Entry 6IXV (X-ray diffraction, 3.80 A resolution); this record covers chains A and E.

== Chain A ==
Name: SH3 domain-binding protein 5
From: Homo sapiens
UniProtKB: O60239 (3BP5_HUMAN); numbering as in UniProt (aligned over 10-276)
Amino-acid sequence (269 residues; each row starts with the number of its first residue):
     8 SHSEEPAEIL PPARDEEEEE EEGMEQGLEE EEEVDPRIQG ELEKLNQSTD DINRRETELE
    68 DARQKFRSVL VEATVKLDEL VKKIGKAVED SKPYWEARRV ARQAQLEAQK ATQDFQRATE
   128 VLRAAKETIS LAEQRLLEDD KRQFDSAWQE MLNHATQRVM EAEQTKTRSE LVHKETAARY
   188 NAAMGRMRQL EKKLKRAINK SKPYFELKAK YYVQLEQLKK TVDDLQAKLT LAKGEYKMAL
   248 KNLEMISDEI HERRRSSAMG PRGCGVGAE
Disordered / not traced: 8-41, 266-276
Differences from the reference sequence: expression tag (8-9)
Swiss-Prot annotation at these positions:
  - mutagenesis: Leu52 to Gln54 (Loss of guanine nucleotide exchange factor activity), Leu250 to Glu251 (Loss of guanine nucleotide exchange factor activity)
What the authors report for this chain:
  - mutagenesis - E251A: decreased catalytic activity with Ras-related protein Rab-11A (chain E)
  - mutagenesis - D255A: unchanged catalytic activity with Ras-related protein Rab-11A (chain E)
  - mutagenesis - R260A/R261A/R262A: increased expression

== Chain E ==
Name: Ras-related protein Rab-11A
From: Homo sapiens
UniProtKB: P62491 (RB11A_HUMAN); residues 1-173 here = UniProt positions 1-173
Amino-acid sequence (175 residues; row label = number of the first residue in the row; numbers below 1 keep their minus sign (Ser-1 is residue -1)):
    -1 SHMGTRDDEY DYLFKVVLIG DSGVGKSNLL SRFTRNEFNL ESKSTIGVEF ATRSIQVDGK
    59 TIKAQIWDTA GQERYRAITS AYYRGAVGAL LVYDIAKHLT YENVERWLKE LRDHADSNIV
   119 IMLVGNKSDL RHLRAVPTDE ARAFAEKNGL SFIETSALDS TNVEAAFQTI LTEIY
Disordered / not traced: -1 to 3
Differences from the reference sequence: expression tag (-1 to 0)
Swiss-Prot annotation at these positions:
  - motif: Phe36 to Glu47 (Switch 1), Thr67 to Gly86 (Switch 2)
  - binding site (GTP): Ser20, Gly21, Val22, Gly23, Lys24, Ser25, Asn26, Asn37, Leu38, Ser40, Ser42, Thr43, Gly69, Asn124, Lys125, Asp127, Ala155, Leu156
  - binding site (Mg(2+)): Ser25, Thr43, Asp66
  - modified residue: Gly2 (N-acetylglycine)
  - glycosylation: Arg4 (Microbial infection: N-beta-linked (GlcNAc) arginine)
  - mutagenesis: Lys13 (K13N: Abolishes SH3BP5-mediated guanine nucleotide exchange), Val22 (V22M: Impairs protein folding), Lys24 (K24R: Impairs protein folding and decreases affinity for guanine nucleotides), Ser25 (S25N: Dominant-negative mutant (GDP-bound form). Induces increased number of binucleated cells, indicating defects in cytokinesis. Inhibits the transport of NPC1L1 to the plama membrane ...), Phe36 (F36A: Nearly abolishes SH3BP5-mediated guanine nucleotide exchange), Leu38 (L38A: Decreases SH3BP5-mediated guanine nucleotide exchange; L38P: Nearly abolishes SH3BP5-mediated guanine nucleotide exchange), Ser40 (S40F: Nearly abolishes SH3BP5-mediated guanine nucleotide exchange), Lys41 (K41A: Mildly decreases SH3BP5-mediated guanine nucleotide exchange; K41P: Abolishes SH3BP5-mediated guanine nucleotide exchange), Ile44 (I44A: Abolishes SH3BP5-mediated guanine nucleotide exchange), Gln70 (Q70L: Constitutively active mutant (GTP-bound form). Decreases GTPase activity ...), Arg82 (R82C: Decreases SH3BP5-mediated guanine nucleotide exchange), Ser154 (S154L: Impairs protein folding)
What the authors report for this chain:
  - mutagenesis - L38A, E39A, S40A, K41A, S42A: decreased catalytic activity with SH3 domain-binding protein 5 (chain A)

== Chain A / chain E interface ==
Pairs across the interface - 43 pairs, chain A then chain E:
  Asp42(A) with Tyr73(E), hydrogen bond
  Ile45(A) with Ile44(E), hydrophobic
  Gln46(A) with Ile76(E)
  Leu49(A) with Phe48(E), hydrophobic; Trp65(E); Ile76(E), hydrophobic
  Glu50(A) with Arg82(E), salt bridge
  Asn53(A) with Lys13(E), hydrogen bond; Ala79(E), hydrogen bond (side chain-backbone); Arg82(E), hydrogen bond (side chain-backbone); Gly83(E)
  Thr56(A) with Leu11(E)
  Ile59(A) with Tyr8(E); Leu11(E), hydrophobic
  Asn60(A) with Tyr10(E); Leu11(E), hydrogen bond (side chain-backbone)
  Glu63(A) with Asp9(E); Tyr10(E)
  Thr64(A) with Tyr10(E)
  Glu67(A) with Lys58(E), salt bridge
  Lys240(A) with Tyr8(E), hydrogen bond (side chain-backbone)
  Tyr243(A) with Leu11(E), hydrophobic; Gln63(E), hydrogen bond
  Leu247(A) with Glu35(E); Phe36(E)
  Leu250(A) with Phe36(E), hydrophobic; Ile44(E); Phe48(E), hydrophobic
  Glu251(A) with Glu35(E); Phe36(E); Asn37(E)
  Ile253(A) with Ile44(E), hydrophobic
  Ser254(A) with Glu39(E); Ser40(E); Thr43(E), hydrogen bond; Ile44(E)
  Ile257(A) with Thr43(E)
  His258(A) with Leu38(E); Glu39(E), hydrogen bond (side chain-backbone); Ser42(E); Thr43(E)
  Arg261(A) with Ser42(E), hydrogen bond; Thr43(E)
Other interface residues (no listed pair), chain A (23 interface residues in all): Asp255
From the paper, about this interface:
  - pairs named by the authors: Asn53(A)-Arg82(E) (hydrogen bond), Asn60(A)-Leu11(E) (hydrogen bond), Thr64(A)-Tyr10(E) (hydrogen bond), Tyr243(A)-Gln63(E) (hydrogen bond), Ser254(A)-Glu39(E), His258(A)-Thr43(E)
  - interface residues, chain A: Leu49(A), Tyr243(A), Leu247(A)
  - hot spots on chain A (mutagenesis) - L49A, L52A, Y243A, L247A: decreased catalytic activity with Ras-related protein Rab-11A (chain E)
  - interface residues, chain E: Phe48(E), Trp65(E)
  - hot spots on chain E (mutagenesis) - F48A, W65A: decreased catalytic activity with SH3 domain-binding protein 5 (chain A)

== Overview ==
Chain A and chain E each contribute 23 residues to their interface, with 10 hydrogen bonds and 2 salt bridges.
Polar contacts include Glu50(A)-Arg82(E), Glu67(A)-Lys58(E) and Asp42(A)-Tyr73(E). The paper describes
hydrogen bonds between Asn53(A) and Arg82(E), Asn60(A) and Leu11(E) and Thr64(A) and Tyr10(E) among others;
contacts between Ser254(A) and Glu39(E) and His258(A) and Thr43(E). The paper reports that L38A, E39A and S40A
of chain E, among others, reduce catalytic activity with SH3 domain-binding protein 5 (chain A); interface
residues Leu49(A), Tyr243(A) and Phe48(E) among others; 14 substitutions were tested in all.
Here chain A is SH3 domain-binding protein 5 and chain E is Ras-related protein Rab-11A, both from Homo
sapiens. Entry 6IXV (Crystal structure of SH3BP5-Rab11a) was determined by X-ray diffraction together with
6IXE, 6IXF and 6IXG from the same study.
